PDB entry 9BUC | electron microscopy, 3.40 A resolution | chains R and B of the 6 polymer chains in the assembly

[Chain R]
Name: Calcitonin receptor
From: Homo sapiens
UniProt: P30988 (CALCR_HUMAN); numbering as in UniProt (aligned over 25-474)
Chain sequence (462 residues; row label = number of the first residue in the row):
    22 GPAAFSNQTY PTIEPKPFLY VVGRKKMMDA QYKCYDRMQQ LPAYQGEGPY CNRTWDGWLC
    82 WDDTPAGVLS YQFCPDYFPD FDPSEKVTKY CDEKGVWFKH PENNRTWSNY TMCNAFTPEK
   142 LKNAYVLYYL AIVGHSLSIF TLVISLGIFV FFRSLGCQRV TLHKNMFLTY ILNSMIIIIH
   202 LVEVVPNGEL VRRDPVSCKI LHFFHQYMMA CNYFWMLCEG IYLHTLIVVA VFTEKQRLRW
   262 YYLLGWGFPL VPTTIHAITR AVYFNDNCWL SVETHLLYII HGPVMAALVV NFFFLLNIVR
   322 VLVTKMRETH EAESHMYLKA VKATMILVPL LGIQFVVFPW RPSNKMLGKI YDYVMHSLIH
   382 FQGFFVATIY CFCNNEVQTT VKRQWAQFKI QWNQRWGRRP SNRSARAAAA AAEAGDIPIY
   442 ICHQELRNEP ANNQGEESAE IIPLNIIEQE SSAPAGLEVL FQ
Disordered / not traced: 22-40, 59-70, 414-483
Disulfide bonds: Cys55-Cys81, Cys72-Cys112, Cys95-Cys134, Cys219-Cys289
Sequence notes: expression tag (22-24, 475-483)
Reported in the primary citation:
  - conformationally variable residues (side-chain flip): His296

[Chain B]
Name: Guanine nucleotide-binding protein G(I)/G(S)/G(T) subunit beta-1
From: Homo sapiens
UniProt: P62873 (GBB1_HUMAN); residue numbers follow UniProt; this construct covers 2-340
Chain sequence (350 residues; each row starts with the number of its first residue; numbers below 1 keep their minus sign (Met-9 is residue -9)):
    -9 MHHHHHHGSS GSELDQLRQE AEQLKNQIRD ARKACADATL SQITNNIDPV GRIQMRTRRT
    51 LRGHLAKIYA MHWGTDSRLL VSASQDGKLI IWDSYTTNKV HAIPLRSSWV MTCAYAPSGN
   111 YVACGGLDNI CSIYNLKTRE GNVRVSRELA GHTGYLSCCR FLDDNQIVTS SGDTTCALWD
   171 IETGQQTTTF TGHTGDVMSL SLAPDTRLFV SGACDASAKL WDVREGMCRQ TFTGHESDIN
   231 AICFFPNGNA FATGSDDATC RLFDLRADQE LMTYSHDNII CGITSVSFSK SGRLLLAGYD
   291 DFNCNVWDAL KADRAGVLAG HDNRVSCLGV TDDGMAVATG SWDSFLKIWN
Disordered / not traced: -9 to 1
Sequence notes: expression tag (-9 to 1)

[Chain R / chain B interface]
Pairs across the interface (6; chain R residue first):
  Arg404(R) with Phe292(B)
  Gln408(R) with Ala309(B), hydrogen bond (side chain-backbone); Gly310(B); His311(B)
  Ile411(R) with Val307(B), hydrophobic
  Gln412(R) with Gln44(B), hydrogen bond (backbone-side chain)
Other interface residues (no listed pair), chain R (6 interface residues in all): Arg174, Ser175
Other interface residues (no listed pair), chain B (9 interface residues in all): Arg52, Asn293, Asp312

[Overview]
6 residues of chain R and 9 residues of chain B are in contact; the contacts include 2 hydrogen bonds. Among
the polar pairs are Gln408(R)-Ala309(B) and Gln412(R)-Gln44(B). From the paper: conformational variability at
His296(R).
Chain R is Calcitonin receptor and chain B is Guanine nucleotide-binding protein G(I)/G(S)/G(T) subunit
beta-1, both from Homo sapiens; the structure, Human calcitonin Receptor in complex with Gs and cagrilintide
in the bypass conformation (repeat), was determined by electron microscopy, deposited together with 9BLB,
9BLC, 9BLW, 9BP3, 9BQ3, 9BTW and 3 further entries.
